PDB entry 7TD0 | electron microscopy, 2.83 A resolution | chains R and A of the 4 polymer chains in the assembly

== Chain R ==
Molecule: Lysophosphatidic acid receptor 1
Organism: Homo sapiens
Reference sequence: Q92633 (LPAR1_HUMAN); residues 2-340 here = UniProt positions 2-340
Sequence (350 residues; row label = number of the first residue in the row; numbers below 1 keep their minus sign (Asp-9 is residue -9)):
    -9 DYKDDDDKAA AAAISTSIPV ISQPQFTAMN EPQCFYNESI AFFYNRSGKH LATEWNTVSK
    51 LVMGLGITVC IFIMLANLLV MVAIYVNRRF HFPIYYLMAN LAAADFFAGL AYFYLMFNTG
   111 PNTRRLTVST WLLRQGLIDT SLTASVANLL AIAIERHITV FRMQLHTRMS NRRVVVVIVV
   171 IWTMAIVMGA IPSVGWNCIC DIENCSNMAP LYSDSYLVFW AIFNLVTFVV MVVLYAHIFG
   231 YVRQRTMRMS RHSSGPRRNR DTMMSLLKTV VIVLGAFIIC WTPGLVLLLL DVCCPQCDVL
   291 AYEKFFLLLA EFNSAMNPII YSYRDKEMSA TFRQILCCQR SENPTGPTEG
Not modelled in the structure: -9 to 22, 240-250, 324-340
Sequence notes: expression tag (-9 to 1)
Swiss-Prot annotation at these positions:
  - binding site (a 1-acyl-sn-glycero-3-phosphate): Lys39, Arg124 to Asp129, Trp210
  - glycosylation (N-linked (GlcNAc...) asparagine): Asn27, Asn35
  - mutagenesis: Tyr85 (Y85A: Impairs localization at the cell membrane), Leu87 (L87A: Impairs localization at the cell membrane), Ile325 to Leu326 (Impairs localization at the cell membrane)
Disulfide bonds: Cys24-Cys190, Cys188-Cys195, Cys284-Cys287
Small-molecule neighbours: 18:1 lpa (NKP; (2R)-2-hydroxy-3-(phosphonooxy)propyl (9E)-octadec-9-enoate): Tyr34, Lys39, Leu105, Thr109, Gly110, Thr113, Arg124, Gln125, Ile128, Asp129, Leu132, Met198, Ala199, Tyr202, Tyr206, Leu207, Trp210, Trp271, Gly274, Leu277, Leu278, Glu293, Lys294, Phe296, Leu297
From the paper describing this entry:
  - binding site for 18:1 lpa: Tyr34, Lys39, Thr109, Thr113, Arg124, Gln125, Ile128, Asp129, Leu132, Met198, Tyr202, Tyr206, Leu207, Trp210, Trp271, Gly274, Leu277, Leu278, Lys294, Leu297
  - specificity-determining residues: Trp210
  - conformationally variable residues (side-chain flip): His40, Tyr102, Leu132, Trp210, Trp271, Leu290, Lys294

== Chain A ==
Molecule: Guanine nucleotide-binding protein G(i) subunit alpha-1
Organism: Rattus norvegicus
Reference sequence: B2RSH2 (GNAI1_MOUSE); residue numbers follow UniProt; this construct covers 1-354
Sequence (379 residues; each row starts with the number of its first residue; numbers below 1 keep their minus sign (Met-24 is residue -24)):
   -24 MGSSHHHHHH SSGLEVLFQG PHMASMGCTL SAEDKAAVER SKMIDRNLRE DGEKAAREVK
    36 LLLLGAGESG KSTIVKQMKI IHEAGYSEEE CKQYKAVVYS NTIQSIIAII RAMGRLKIDF
    96 GDSARADDAR QLFVLAGAAE EGFMTAELAG VIKRLWKDSG VQACFNRSRE YQLNDSAAYY
   156 LNDLDRIAQP NYIPTQQDVL RTRVKTTGIV ETHFTFKDLH FKMFDVGAQR SERKKWIHCF
   216 EGVTAIIFCV ALSDYDLVLA EDEEMNRMHE SMKLFDSICN NKWFTDTSII LFLNKKDLFE
   276 EKIKKSPLTI CYPEYAGSNT YEEAAAYIQC QFEDLNKRKD TKEIYTHFTC ATDTKNVQFV
   336 FDAVTDVIIK NNLKDCGLF
Not modelled in the structure: -24 to 5, 55-181, 235-238
Sequence notes: initiating methionine (-24); expression tag (-23 to 0); engineered mutation Ala203 (Gly in B2RSH2)
Swiss-Prot annotation at these positions:
  - region: Lys35 to Thr48 (G1 motif), Asp173 to Thr181 (G2 motif), Phe196 to Gly202, Gln204, Arg205 (G3 motif), Ile265 to Asp272 (G4 motif), Thr324 to Thr329 (G5 motif)
  - binding site (GTP): Glu43 to Thr48, Asp150, Ser151, Leu175 to Arg178, Asp200 to Gly202, Gln204, Asn269 to Asp272, Ala326
  - binding site (Mg(2+)): Ser47, Thr181
  - lipidation: Gly2 (N-myristoyl glycine), Cys3 (S-palmitoyl cysteine)

== How chain R and chain A interact ==
Contacting residue pairs (36):
  Ile84(R) with Asp350(A); Cys351(A), hydrophobic
  Arg146(R) with Cys351(A); Gly352(A), hydrogen bond (side chain-backbone); Leu353(A)
  Thr149(R) with Asn347(A); Asp350(A)
  Val150(R) with Asn347(A); Leu348(A), hydrophobic; Leu353(A), hydrophobic
  Arg152(R) with Ile343(A); Asn347(A), hydrogen bond (backbone-side chain)
  Met153(R) with Ile343(A)
  Gln154(R) with Ala31(A); Ile343(A); Asn347(A)
  Leu155(R) with Thr219(A); Asn346(A)
  His156(R) with Gly217(A)
  Tyr231(R) with Ile344(A), hydrophobic
  Arg235(R) with Thr340(A); Ile344(A)
  Thr236(R) with Asp341(A)
  Arg238(R) with Lys192(A); Gln333(A); Asp337(A), salt bridge
  Met239(R) with Tyr320(A), hydrophobic; Phe334(A), hydrophobic; Asp337(A); Ala338(A); Asp341(A)
  Thr252(R) with Lys345(A)
  Leu256(R) with Leu348(A), hydrophobic
  Arg314(R) with Gly352(A); Leu353(A); Phe354(A)
Interface residues without a listed pair, chain R (22 interface residues in all): Tyr225, Ile228, Val232, Thr259, Asp315
Interface residues without a listed pair, chain A (27 interface residues in all): Arg32, Leu194, Val218, Phe336, Val342

== Overview ==
Chain R and chain A form an interface of 22 and 27 residues respectively, with 2 hydrogen bonds and 1 salt
bridge. Among the polar pairs are Arg238(R)-Asp337(A), Arg146(R)-Gly352(A) and Arg152(R)-Asn347(A). Ligands of
chain R: 18:1 lpa. From the paper: a binding site for 18:1 lpa at Tyr34(R), Lys39(R) and Thr109(R) among
others; the specificity determinant Trp210(R).
Chain R is Lysophosphatidic acid receptor 1 (Homo sapiens) and chain A is Guanine nucleotide-binding protein
G(i) subunit alpha-1 (Rattus norvegicus); the structure, Lysophosphatidic acid receptor 1-Gi complex bound to
LPA, was determined by electron microscopy, deposited together with 7TD1, 7TD2, 7TD3 and 7TD4.
